PDB entry 4EJY | X-ray diffraction, 2.00 A resolution | chains A and D of the 3 polymer chains in the assembly

Chain A:
Protein: 3-Methyladenine DNA glycosylase
From: Thermoanaerobacter tengcongensis
Notes: EC 3.2.2.-
Reference sequence: Q8R5T9 (Q8R5T9_THETN); residues 1-297 here = UniProt positions 1-297
Chain sequence (311 residues; row label = number of the first residue in the row; numbers below 1 keep their minus sign (Met-13 is residue -13)):
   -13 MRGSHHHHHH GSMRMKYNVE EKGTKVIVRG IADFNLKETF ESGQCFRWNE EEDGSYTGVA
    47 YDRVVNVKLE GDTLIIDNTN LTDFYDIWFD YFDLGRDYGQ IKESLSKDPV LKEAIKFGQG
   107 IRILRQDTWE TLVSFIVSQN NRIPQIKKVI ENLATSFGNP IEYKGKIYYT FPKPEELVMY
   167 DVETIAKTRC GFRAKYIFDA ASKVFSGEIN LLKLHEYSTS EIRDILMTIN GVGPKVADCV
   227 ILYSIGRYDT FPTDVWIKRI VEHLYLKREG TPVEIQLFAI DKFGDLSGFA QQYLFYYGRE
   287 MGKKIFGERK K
Unresolved in the structure: -13 to 0, 290-297
Sequence notes: expression tag (-13 to 0)
Ion coordination: Na+: Met213, Ile215, Val218 (shared with 1 residue of chain C)

Chain D:
Molecule: 16-nt DNA strand
Sequence (16 nucleotides; row label = number of the first residue in the row):
     1 TGGTAGACCT GGACGC
Unresolved in the structure: 1

How chain A and chain D interact:
Contacting residue pairs - 12 pairs, chain A then chain D:
  Asn126(A) - DC8(D)  base contact
  Asn126(A) - DC9(D)  hydrogen bond to the base
  Arg128(A) - DG11(D)  base contact
  Gln131(A) - DT10(D)  phosphate contact
  Gln131(A) - DG11(D)  sugar contact
  Arg175(A) - DT10(D)  salt bridge to the phosphate
  Arg175(A) - DG11(D)  salt bridge to the phosphate
  Gly177(A) - DC9(D)  sugar contact
  Gly177(A) - DT10(D)  sugar contact
  Phe178(A) - DC8(D)  base contact
  Phe178(A) - DC9(D)  hydrogen bond to the sugar
  Arg179(A) - DC9(D)  hydrogen bond to the base
Also at the interface, not in a pair above, chain A (9 interface residues in all): Lys134, Cys176
Also at the interface, not in a pair above, chain D (5 interface residues in all): DG12

Summary:
9 residues of chain A face 5 of chain D across their interface; the contacts include 3 hydrogen bonds and 2
salt bridges. Among the polar pairs are Asn126(A)-DC9(D), Arg179(A)-DC9(D) and Phe178(A)-DC9(D). Met213(A),
Ile215(A) and Val218(A) form the Na+ site.
Chain A is 3-Methyladenine DNA glycosylase (Thermoanaerobacter tengcongensis) and chain D is a 16-nt DNA
strand; the structure, Structure of MBOgg1 in complex with high affinity DNA ligand, was determined by X-ray
diffraction, deposited together with 4EJZ.
